Entry 5E0S (X-ray diffraction, 2.90 A resolution); this record covers chains K and L of the 14 polymer chains in the assembly.

# Chain K (and L)
Protein: ATP-dependent Clp protease proteolytic subunit 1
Organism: Mycobacterium tuberculosis (strain CDC 1551 / Oshkosh)
Notes: EC 3.4.21.92; chain L of this document is another copy of the same molecule, construct and numbering; everything in this record applies to it too
UniProt: P9WPC4 (CLPP1_MYCTO); residues 1-200 here = UniProt positions 1-200
Chain sequence (200 residues; numbered 1 to 200; the number before each row is that of its first residue):
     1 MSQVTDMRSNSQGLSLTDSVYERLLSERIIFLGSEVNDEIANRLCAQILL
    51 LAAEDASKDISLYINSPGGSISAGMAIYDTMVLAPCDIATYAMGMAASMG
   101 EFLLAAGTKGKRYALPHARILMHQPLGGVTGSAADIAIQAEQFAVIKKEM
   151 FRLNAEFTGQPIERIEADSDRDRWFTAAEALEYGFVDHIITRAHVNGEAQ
Not modelled in the structure: 1-14, 193-200
UniProt features mapped onto this chain:
  - active site: Ser98 (Nucleophile), His123

# Chain K / chain L interface
Pairs across the interface - 45 pairs, chain K then chain L:
  Leu16(K) with Asp18(L), hydrogen bond (backbone-side chain); Glu22(L)
  Thr17(K) with Arg43(L), hydrogen bond
  Val20(K) with Ala46(L), hydrophobic
  Tyr21(K) with Asn42(L); Arg43(L), hydrogen bond (side chain-backbone); Ala46(L), hydrophobic
  Arg23(K) with Glu22(L), salt bridge; Leu25(L); Leu50(L)
  Leu24(K) with Ala46(L), hydrophobic; Leu50(L), hydrophobic
  Phe31(K) with Leu49(L), hydrophobic
  Gly33(K) with Asp38(L); Asn42(L), hydrogen bond (backbone-side chain)
  Asn65(K) with Asp38(L); Asn42(L), hydrogen bond
  Met93(K) with Asn42(L); Cys45(L), hydrophobic
  Gly94(K) with Ser72(L); Ala76(L)
  Met95(K) with Ser72(L)
  Leu115(K) with Asp79(L); Leu83(L), hydrophobic
  Pro116(K) with Asp79(L)
  His117(K) with Met75(L); Tyr78(L); Asp79(L), salt bridge; Glu149(L), salt bridge
  Ala118(K) with Asp79(L), hydrogen bond (backbone-side chain)
  Arg119(K) with Val145(L); Ile146(L); Glu149(L)
  Arg171(K) with Ser132(L), hydrogen bond; Ala134(L); Asp135(L), salt bridge; Ile138(L)
  Asp172(K) with Ile138(L)
  Trp174(K) with Gln142(L)
  Ile190(K) with Leu83(L), hydrophobic
  Thr191(K) with Leu83(L)
  Arg192(K) with Val82(L); Leu83(L); Ala84(L), hydrogen bond (side chain-backbone); Pro85(L)
Interface residues without a listed pair, chain K (27 interface residues in all): Ser15, Glu27, Tyr63, Pro67
Interface residues without a listed pair, chain L (33 interface residues in all): Tyr21, Gln47, Ala53, Glu54, Thr80, Leu153

# Overview
The interface between chain K and chain L involves 27 residues on one side and 33 on the other; the contacts
include 8 hydrogen bonds and 4 salt bridges. Polar contacts include Arg23(K)-Glu22(L), His117(K)-Asp79(L) and
His117(K)-Glu149(L).
Both chains are ATP-dependent Clp protease proteolytic subunit 1 (Mycobacterium tuberculosis (strain CDC 1551
/ Oshkosh)). Entry 5E0S (crystal structure of the active form of the proteolytic complex clpP1 and clpP2) was
determined by X-ray diffraction, deposited together with 5DZK.
